Entry 9JCQ (electron microscopy, 2.59 A resolution); this record covers chains A and D of the 5 polymer chains in the assembly.

[Chain A]
Protein: Guanine nucleotide-binding protein G(s) subunit alpha
Organism: Homo sapiens
Amino-acid sequence (361 residues; each row starts with the number of its first residue):
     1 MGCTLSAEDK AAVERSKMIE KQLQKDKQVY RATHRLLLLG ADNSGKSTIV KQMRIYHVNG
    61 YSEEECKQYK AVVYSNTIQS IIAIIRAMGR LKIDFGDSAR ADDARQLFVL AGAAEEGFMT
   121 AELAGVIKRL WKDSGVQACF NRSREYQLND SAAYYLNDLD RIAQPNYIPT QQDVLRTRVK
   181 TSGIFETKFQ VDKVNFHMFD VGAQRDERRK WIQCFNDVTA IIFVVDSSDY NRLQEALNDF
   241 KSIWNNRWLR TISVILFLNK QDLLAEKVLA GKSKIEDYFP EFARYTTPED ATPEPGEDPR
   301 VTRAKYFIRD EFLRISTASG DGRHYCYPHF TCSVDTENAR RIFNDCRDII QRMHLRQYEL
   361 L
Disordered / not traced: 1-5, 57-179

[Chain D]
Protein: G-protein coupled receptor 4
Organism: Homo sapiens
Reference sequence: P46093 (GPR4_HUMAN); residues 1-362 here = UniProt positions 1-362
Amino-acid sequence (362 residues; numbered 1 to 362; the number before each row is that of its first residue):
     1 MGNHTWEGCH VDSRVDHLFP PSLYIFVIGV GLPTNCLALW AAYRQVQQRN ELGVYLMNLS
    61 IADLLYICTL PLWVDYFLHH DNWIHGPGSC KLFGFIFYTN IYISIAFLCC ISVDRYLAVA
   121 HPLRFARLRR VKTAVAVSSV VWATELGANS APLFHDELFR DRYNHTFCFE KFPMEGWVAW
   181 MNLYRVFVGF LFPWALMLLS YRGILRAVRG SVSTERQEKA KIKRLALSLI AIVLVCFAPY
   241 HVLLLSRSAI YLGRPWDCGF EERVFSAYHS SLAFTSLNCV ADPILYCLVN EGARSDVAKA
   301 LHNLLRFLAS DKPQEMANAS LTLETPLTSK RNSTAKAMTG SWAATPPSQG DQVQLKMLPP
   361 AQ
Disordered / not traced: 1-7, 308-362
Curated features (UniProtKB/Swiss-Prot):
  - region: Glu157 to Phe172 (Extracellular loop 2 (ECL2))
  - site: Glu145 (Required for activation), His155 (Proton sensing), His165 (Proton sensing), His269 (Proton sensing)
  - glycosylation (N-linked (GlcNAc...) asparagine): Asn3, Asn164
  - mutagenesis: His4 (H4Y: No effect on pH-sensing activity), His10 (H10Y: No effect on pH-sensing activity), His17 (H17Y: No effect on pH-sensing activity), Gln45 (Q45A: Induces a shift of the optimal pH for activation), Glu51 (E51A: Induces a shift of the optimal pH for activation), Asp63 (D63N: Impaired ability to sense protons), His79 (H79Y: Displays smaller cAMP, rho, PLC responses to mildly alkaline to acidic pH of 7.1 but almost the same or higher responses to severely acidic pH values of 6.5-6.2), His80 (H80Y: No effect on pH-sensing activity), His85 (H85Y: No effect on pH-sensing activity), Arg115 (R115A: Decreased proton-induced G-protein coupled receptor activity. Endothelial permeability is decreased under acid conditions), Arg129 (R129A: Induces a shift of the optimal pH for activation), Glu145 (E145Q: Mimics the protonation state; induces a shift of the optimal pH for activation), 5 further mutagenesis entries in UniProt
Cystine bridges: Cys9-Cys258, Cys90-Cys168
Residues lining bound ligands:
  - A1L35 (2-[[(2R)-3-acetyloxy-2-oxidanyl-propoxy]-oxidanyl-phosphoryl]oxyethyl-trimethyl-azanium), molecule 1: Glu51, Tyr55, Ala106, Cys109, Cys110, Val113, Asp114, Leu117, Leu128, Val137, Glu145, Val188, Gly189, Phe192, Pro193, Leu196
  - A1L35, molecule 2: Val113, Tyr116, Leu196, Leu199, Ser200, Arg202, Gly203, Arg206
What the authors report for this chain:
  - contacts within the chain: His10-Glu262, Asp75-His79 (water-mediated contact)
  - mutagenesis - H80F, D81N: decreased signaling in response to Gq-IP1 signaling
  - mutagenesis - E170A, K171A: decreased signaling in response to Gs-cAMP signaling
  - mutagenesis - Y76A, Y98A, S200A, F265A: decreased signaling
  - mutagenesis - S200A: abolished signaling in response to A1L35

[How chain A and chain D interact]
Pairs across the interface - 46 pairs, chain A then chain D:
  Gln28(A) - Arg130(D)  hydrogen bond
  His34(A) - Leu123(D)
  Asp192(A) - Arg124(D)  hydrogen bond (backbone-side chain)
  Lys193(A) - Arg124(D)
  Val194(A) - Arg124(D)
  Tyr325(A) - Val212(D)  hydrogen bond (side chain-backbone)
  Tyr325(A) - Ser213(D)
  Tyr327(A) - Val212(D)  hydrophobic
  Tyr327(A) - Ser213(D)
  Phe343(A) - Leu123(D)  hydrophobic
  Arg347(A) - Ala120(D)
  Arg347(A) - Pro122(D)
  Arg347(A) - Leu123(D)
  Asp348(A) - Gly210(D)
  Asp348(A) - Ser211(D)
  Asp348(A) - Val212(D)
  Asp348(A) - Ser213(D)  hydrogen bond
  Ile350(A) - Pro122(D)  hydrophobic
  Ile350(A) - Leu123(D)  hydrophobic
  Gln351(A) - Val119(D)  hydrogen bond (side chain-backbone)
  Gln351(A) - Ala207(D)
  Gln351(A) - Ser211(D)  hydrogen bond
  Arg352(A) - Ser213(D)
  Arg352(A) - Thr214(D)  hydrogen bond
  Arg352(A) - Glu218(D)  salt bridge
  His354(A) - Ala118(D)
  His354(A) - Pro122(D)  hydrogen bond (side chain-backbone)
  His354(A) - Arg129(D)  hydrogen bond
  Leu355(A) - Val208(D)  hydrophobic
  Leu355(A) - Ile222(D)  hydrophobic
  Gln357(A) - Asn50(D)  hydrogen bond (backbone-side chain)
  Tyr358(A) - Asn50(D)
  Tyr358(A) - Leu52(D)  hydrophobic
  Tyr358(A) - Asp114(D)
  Tyr358(A) - Arg115(D)  hydrogen bond (backbone-side chain)
  Tyr358(A) - Ala118(D)  hydrophobic
  Tyr358(A) - Arg129(D)  hydrogen bond
  Glu359(A) - Gln45(D)
  Glu359(A) - Leu52(D)
  Glu359(A) - Arg115(D)
  Glu359(A) - Asn290(D)  hydrogen bond
  Leu360(A) - Arg115(D)
  Leu360(A) - Val119(D)  hydrophobic
  Leu360(A) - Ile222(D)
  Leu361(A) - Glu218(D)
  Leu361(A) - Lys221(D)  hydrogen bond (backbone-side chain)
Other interface residues (no listed pair), chain D (30 interface residues in all): Arg49, Tyr201, Ile204, Leu225, Glu291, Ala293

[Summary]
The interface between chain A and chain D involves 20 residues on one side and 30 on the other; the contacts
include 14 hydrogen bonds and 1 salt bridge. Polar contacts include Arg352(A)-Glu218(D), Gln28(A)-Arg130(D)
and Asp192(A)-Arg124(D). The paper reports that Y76A, Y98A and S200A of chain D, among others, reduce
signaling; contacts within the chain involving His10(D), Glu262(D) and Asp75(D) among others; 8 substitutions
were tested in all.
Here chain A is Guanine nucleotide-binding protein G(s) subunit alpha and chain D is G-protein coupled
receptor 4, both from Homo sapiens. Entry 9JCQ (Cryo-EM structure of the proton-sensing GPCR (GPR4)-Gs protein
complex at pH 7.4) was determined by electron microscopy together with 9JCO and 9JCP from the same study.
